Entry 7V2N (electron microscopy, 3.60 A resolution); this record covers chains A and J of the 22 polymer chains in the assembly.

== Chain A ==
Molecule: 16s ribosomal RNA
From: Thermus thermophilus HB8
Sequence (1522 nucleotides; row label = number of the first residue in the row):
     1 UUUGUUGGAG AGUUUGAUCC UGGCUCAGGG UGAACGCUGG CGGCGUGCCU AAGACAUGCA
    61 AGUCGUGCGG GCCGCGGGGU UUUACUCCGU GGUCAGCGGC GGACGGGUGA GUAACGCGUG
   121 GGUGACCUAC CCGGAAGAGG GGGACAACCC GGGGAAACUC GGGCUAAUCC CCCAUGUGGA
   181 CCCGCCCCUU GGGGUGUGUC CAAAGGGCUU UGCCCGCUUC CGGAUGGGCC CGCGUCCCAU
   241 CAGCUAGUUG GUGGGGUAAU GGCCCACCAA GGCGACGACG GGUAGCCGGU CUGAGAGGAU
   301 GGCCGGCCAC AGGGGCACUG AGACACGGGC CCCACUCCUA CGGGAGGCAG CAGUUAGGAA
   361 UCUUCCGCAA UGGGCGCAAG CCUGACGGAG CGACGCCGCU UGGAGGAAGA AGCCCUUCGG
   421 GGUGUAAACU CCUGAACCCG GGACGAAACC CCCGACGAGG GGACUGACGG UACCGGGGUA
   481 AUAGCGCCGG CCAACUCCGU GCCAGCAGCC GCGGUAAUAC GGAGGGCGCG AGCGUUACCC
   541 GGAUUCACUG GGCGUAAAGG GCGUGUAGGC GGCCUGGGGC GUCCCAUGUG AAAGACCACG
   601 GCUCAACCGU GGGGGAGCGU GGGAUACGCU CAGGCUAGAC GGUGGGAGAG GGUGGUGGAA
   661 UUCCCGGAGU AGCGGUGAAA UGCGCAGAUA CCGGGAGGAA CGCCGAUGGC GAAGGCAGCC
   721 ACCUGGUCCA CCCGUGACGC UGAGGCGCGA AAGCGUGGGG AGCAAACCGG AUUAGAUACC
   781 CGGGUAGUCC ACGCCCUAAA CGAUGCGCGC UAGGUCUCUG GGUCUCCUGG GGGCCGAAGC
   841 UAACGCGUUA AGCGCGCCGC CUGGGGAGUA CGGCCGCAAG GCUGAAACUC AAAGGAAUUG
   901 ACGGGGGCCC GCACAAGCGG UGGAGCAUGU GGUUUAAUUC GAAGCAACGC GAAGAACCUU
   961 ACCAGGCCUU GACAUGCUAG GGAACCCGGG UGAAAGCCUG GGGUGCCCCG CGAGGGGAGC
  1021 CCUAGCACAG GUGCUGCAUG GCCGUCGUCA GCUCGUGCCG UGAGGUGUUG GGUUAAGUCC
  1081 CGCAACGAGC GCAACCCCCG CCGUUAGUUG CCAGCGGUUC GGCCGGGCAC UCUAACGGGA
  1141 CUGCCCGCGA AAGCGGGAGG AAGGAGGGGA CGACGUCUGG UCAGCAUGGC CCUUACGGCC
  1201 UGGGCGACAC ACGUGCUACA AUGCCCACUA CAAAGCGAUG CCACCCGGCA ACGGGGAGCU
  1261 AAUCGCAAAA AGGUGGGCCC AGUUCGGAUU GGGGUCUGCA ACCCGACCCC AUGAAGCCGG
  1321 AAUCGCUAGU AAUCGCGGAU CAGCCAUGCC GCGGUGAAUA CGUUCCCGGG CCUUGUACAC
  1381 ACCGCCCGUC ACGCCAUGGG AGCGGGCUCU ACCCGAAGUC GCCGGGAGCC UACGGGCAGG
  1441 CGCCGAGGGU AGGGCCCGUG ACUGGGGCGA AGUCGUAACA AGGUAGCUGU ACCGGAAGGU
  1501 GCGGCUGGAU CACCUCCUUU CU
Disordered / not traced: 1-5, 773-778, 1380-1484, 1511-1522
Reported in the primary citation:
  - mutagenesis - A901G: decreased catalytic activity

== Chain J ==
Molecule: 30S ribosomal protein S10
From: Thermus thermophilus HB8
UniProt: Q5SHN7 (RS10_THET8); residues 1-105 here = UniProt positions 1-105
Chain sequence (105 residues; each row starts with the number of its first residue):
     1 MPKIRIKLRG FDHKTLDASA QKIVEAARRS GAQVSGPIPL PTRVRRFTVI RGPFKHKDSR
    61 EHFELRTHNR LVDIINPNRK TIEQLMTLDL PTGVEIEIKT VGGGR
Disordered / not traced: 1-2, 101-105

== Interface between chain A and chain J ==
Contacting residue pairs - 66 pairs, chain A then chain J:
  G941(A) with Phe54(J), base contact
  A942(A) with Phe54(J), sugar contact; Lys55(J), hydrogen bond to the sugar
  A947(A) with Lys55(J), salt bridge to the phosphate; His56(J), phosphate contact
  C950(A) with Lys55(J), sugar contact; Lys57(J), salt bridge to the phosphate
  G951(A) with Phe54(J), hydrogen bond to the sugar; Lys57(J), salt bridge to the phosphate
  A953(A) with Thr48(J), base contact; Lys57(J), salt bridge to the phosphate; Arg60(J), base contact
  G1041(A) with Pro53(J), base contact
  C1042(A) with Arg51(J), sugar contact; Pro53(J), sugar contact
  C1043(A) with Arg51(J), sugar contact; Gly52(J), sugar contact; His56(J), hydrogen bond to the sugar; Ser59(J), hydrogen bond to the phosphate
  G1044(A) with Arg51(J), phosphate contact; His56(J), sugar contact; Ser59(J), hydrogen bond to the phosphate
  A1106(A) with Ser35(J), phosphate contact; Gly36(J), phosphate contact; Ile38(J), sugar contact
  G1107(A) with Ser35(J), hydrogen bond to the phosphate; Ile38(J), sugar contact
  U1108(A) with Ser35(J), hydrogen bond to the phosphate; Ile38(J), base contact; Asp73(J), phosphate contact
  U1109(A) with Arg5(J), salt bridge to the phosphate; Lys7(J), hydrogen bond to the base; Leu40(J), base contact
  U1133(A) with Pro39(J), hydrogen bond to the sugar; Leu40(J), sugar contact; Pro41(J), sugar contact
  A1134(A) with Pro39(J), sugar contact; Leu40(J), sugar contact; Pro41(J), phosphate contact; Thr42(J), phosphate contact
  A1135(A) with His13(J), phosphate contact; His68(J), salt bridge to the phosphate; Arg70(J), salt bridge to the phosphate
  C1136(A) with His13(J), phosphate contact
  C1171(A) with Arg51(J), salt bridge to the phosphate
  G1180(A) with Pro53(J), base contact; Phe54(J), sugar contact; Lys55(J), sugar contact
  U1181(A) with Phe54(J), sugar contact
  G1184(A) with Pro53(J), base contact; Phe54(J), phosphate contact
  G1235(A) with Val44(J), phosphate contact; Arg46(J), salt bridge to the phosphate
  C1236(A) with Val44(J), phosphate contact; Arg45(J), phosphate contact
  G1237(A) with Arg43(J), base contact; Arg45(J), salt bridge to the phosphate
  A1261(A) with Arg9(J), salt bridge to the phosphate
  A1262(A) with Lys7(J), salt bridge to the phosphate; Leu40(J), phosphate contact; Pro41(J), base contact
  C1349(A) with Arg60(J), hydrogen bond to the sugar
  C1350(A) with Thr48(J), hydrogen bond to the sugar; Arg60(J), sugar contact; His62(J), phosphate contact
  G1351(A) with His62(J), salt bridge to the phosphate
Interface residues without a listed pair, chain A (33 interface residues in all): G949, A1170, G1179
Interface residues without a listed pair, chain J (32 interface residues in all): Asp17, Ile50, Leu71

== Summary ==
Chain A and chain J form an interface of 33 and 32 residues respectively, with 11 hydrogen bonds and 13 salt
bridges. Polar contacts include U1109(A)-Lys7(J), A942(A)-Lys55(J) and G951(A)-Phe54(J). From the paper: A901G
of chain A reduces catalytic activity.
Here chain A is 16s ribosomal RNA and chain J is 30S ribosomal protein S10, both from Thermus thermophilus
HB8. Entry 7V2N (T.thermophilus 30S ribosome with KsgA, class K2) was determined by electron microscopy,
deposited together with 7V2L, 7V2M, 7V2O, 7V2P and 7V2Q.
